Entry 9ITZ (electron microscopy, 4.28 A resolution (low resolution: residue-level contacts below are approximate; hydrogen-bond / salt-bridge calls are withheld)); this record covers chains V and Z of the 16 polymer chains in the assembly.

[Chain V]
Molecule: ATP synthase subunit b
Source organism: Chloroflexus aurantiacus J-10-fl
UniProt: A9WGS8 (ATPF_CHLAA); residues 1-164 here = UniProt positions 1-164
Chain sequence (164 residues; row label = number of the first residue in the row):
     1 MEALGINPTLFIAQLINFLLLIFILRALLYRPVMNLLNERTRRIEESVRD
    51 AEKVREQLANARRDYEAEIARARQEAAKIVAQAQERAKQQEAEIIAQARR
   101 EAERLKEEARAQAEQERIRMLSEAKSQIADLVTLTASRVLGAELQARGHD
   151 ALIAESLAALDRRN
Not modelled in the structure: 1-6, 46-164

[Chain Z]
Molecule: ATP synthase subunit a
Source organism: Chloroflexus aurantiacus J-10-fl
UniProt: A9WGT0 (A9WGT0_CHLAA); residue numbers follow UniProt; this construct covers 1-312
Chain sequence (312 residues; each row starts with the number of its first residue):
     1 MSTRTRNILIIVGALIISIASRFFLYTGPPHVEVAAEVIFDGIPGFPITN
    51 SFVVAIIIDIFVIALAVAATRNLQMVPRGLQNVMEFILESLYNLFRNINA
   101 KYVATAFPLVATIFLFVLFGNWFGLLPGVGSIGVCHEKKEEHAVVDERLA
   151 LAAPAAPLSSVAAAEGEEIHDTCAAQGKKLVPLFRAPAADLNFTFAIAVI
   201 SFVFIEYWGFRALGPGYLKKFFNTNGIMSFVGIIEFISELVKPFALAFRL
   251 FGNIFAGEVLLVVMAFLVPLLLPLPFYGFEVFVGFIQALIFALLTYAFLN
   301 IAVTGHDEEHAH
Not modelled in the structure: 1-22, 136-172, 305-312

[How chain V and chain Z interact]
Residue-residue contacts - 4 pairs, chain V then chain Z:
  Phe11(V) - Asn192(Z)
  Phe11(V) - Ala196(Z)
  Leu15(V) - Ala196(Z)
  Leu29(V) - Ala66(Z)
Other interface residues (no listed pair), chain V (7 interface residues in all): Leu10, Gln14, Ile22, Arg26
Other interface residues (no listed pair), chain Z (6 interface residues in all): Pro108, Thr112, Phe193

[Summary]
The interface between chain V and chain Z involves 7 residues on one side and 6 on the other.
Chain V is ATP synthase subunit b and chain Z is ATP synthase subunit a, both from Chloroflexus aurantiacus
J-10-fl; the structure, Chloroflexus aurantiacus ADP-bound ATP synthase, state 3, focused refinement of FO,
was determined by electron microscopy, deposited together with 9ITJ, 9ITK, 9ITL, 9ITM, 9ITN, 9ITO and 11
further entries.
